PDB entry 6NK5 | electron microscopy, 4.16 A resolution (low resolution: residue-level contacts below are approximate; hydrogen-bond / salt-bridge calls are withheld) | chains A and G of the 12 polymer chains in the assembly

[Chain A]
Name: E1 glycoprotein
From: Chikungunya virus (strain 37997)
UniProtKB: Q5XXP3 (POLS_CHIK3); residues 1-439 here correspond to UniProt positions 810-1248 (UniProt number = residue number + 809)
Amino-acid sequence (439 residues; each row starts with the number of its first residue):
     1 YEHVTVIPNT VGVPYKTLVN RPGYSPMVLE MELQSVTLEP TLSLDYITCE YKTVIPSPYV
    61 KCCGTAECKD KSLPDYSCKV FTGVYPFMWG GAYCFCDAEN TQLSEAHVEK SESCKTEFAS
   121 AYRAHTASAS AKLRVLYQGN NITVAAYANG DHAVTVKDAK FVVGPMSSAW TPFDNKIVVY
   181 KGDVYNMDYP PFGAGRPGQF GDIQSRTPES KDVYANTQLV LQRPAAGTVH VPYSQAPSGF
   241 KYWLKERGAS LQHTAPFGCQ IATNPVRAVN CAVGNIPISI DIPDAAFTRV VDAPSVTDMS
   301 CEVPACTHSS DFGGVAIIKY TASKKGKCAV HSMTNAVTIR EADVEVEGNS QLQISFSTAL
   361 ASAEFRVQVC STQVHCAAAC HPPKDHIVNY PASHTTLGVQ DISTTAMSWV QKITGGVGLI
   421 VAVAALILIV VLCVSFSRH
Cystine bridges: Cys49-Cys114, Cys62-Cys94, Cys68-Cys78, Cys259-Cys271, Cys301-Cys376, Cys306-Cys380, Cys328-Cys370
Covalently attached groups: N-acetylglucosamine (NAG) linked to Asn141

[Chain G]
Name: E2 glycoprotein
From: Chikungunya virus (strain 37997)
UniProtKB: Q5XXP3 (POLS_CHIK3); residues 5-423 here correspond to UniProt positions 330-748 (UniProt number = residue number + 325)
Amino-acid sequence (419 residues; numbered 5 to 423; the number before each row is that of its first residue):
     5 NFNVYKATRP YLAHCPDCGE GHSCHSPIAL ERIRNEATDG TLKIQVSLQI GIKTDDSHDW
    65 TKLRYMDSHT PADAERAGLL VRTSAPCTIT GTMGHFILAR CPKGETLTVG FTDSRKISHT
   125 CTHPFHHEPP VIGRERFHSR PQHGKELPCS TYVQSTAATA EEIEVHMPPD TPDRTLMTQQ
   185 SGNVKITVNG QTVRYKCNCG GSNEGLTTTD KVINNCKIDQ CHAAVTNHKN WQYNSPLVPR
   245 NAELGDRKGK IHIPFPLANV TCRVPKARNP TVTYGKNQVT MLLYPDHPTL LSYRNMGQEP
   305 NYHEEWVTHK KEVTLTVPTE GLEVTWGNNE PYKYWPQMST NGTAHGHPHE IILYYYELYP
   365 TMTVVIVSVA SFVLLSMVGT AVGMCVCARR RCITPYELTP GATVPFLLSL LCCVRTTKA
Cystine bridges: Cys19-Cys125, Cys91-Cys105, Cys153-Cys266, Cys203-Cys220
Covalently attached groups: N-acetylglucosamine (NAG) linked to Asn263

[How chain A and chain G interact]
Contacting residue pairs (9):
  Pro197(A) - Tyr288(G)
  Gly198(A) - Tyr288(G)
  Gln222(A) - His147(G)
  His230(A) - Gln146(G)
  Pro232(A) - His147(G)
  Ser234(A) - Asn273(G)
  Gln235(A) - Arg272(G)
  Pro237(A) - Tyr288(G)
  Tyr242(A) - Lys314(G)
Interface residues without a listed pair, chain A (12 interface residues in all): Arg196, Thr228, Ser238
Interface residues without a listed pair, chain G (9 interface residues in all): Arg267, Thr275, Leu286

[Overview]
Chain A and chain G form an interface of 12 and 9 residues respectively.
Here chain A is E1 glycoprotein and chain G is E2 glycoprotein, both from Chikungunya virus (strain 37997).
Entry 6NK5 (Electron Cryo-Microscopy Of Chikungunya VLP) was determined by electron microscopy (same
publication as 6NK3, 6NK6 and 6NK7).
